PDB entry 7U0Y | X-ray diffraction, 2.66 A resolution | chains H and R of the 3 polymer chains in the assembly

Chain H:
Protein: Fab BL3-6 heavy chain
Organism: Mus musculus
Notes: antibody fragment or engineered binder
Chain sequence (223 residues; each row starts with the number of its first residue):
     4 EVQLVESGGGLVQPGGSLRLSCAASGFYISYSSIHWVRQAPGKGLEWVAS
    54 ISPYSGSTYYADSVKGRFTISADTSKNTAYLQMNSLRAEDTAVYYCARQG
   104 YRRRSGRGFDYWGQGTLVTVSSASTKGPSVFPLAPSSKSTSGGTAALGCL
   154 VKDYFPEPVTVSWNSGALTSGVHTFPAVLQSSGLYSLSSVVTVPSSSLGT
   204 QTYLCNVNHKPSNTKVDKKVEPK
Disulfides: Cys25-Cys99, Cys152-Cys208

Chain R:
Molecule: RNA aptamer
Sequence (67 nucleotides; numbered 1 to 67; the number before each row is that of its first residue):
     1 XGUACCUACCAAUCGUAGCGUGUCGACCAGCUGCGAAACACGCAGCUGGC
    51 ACUGGCGCUGUAGGUAC
Modified / non-standard residues: GTP (guanosine-5'-triphosphate) at position 1
Bound ions: Mg2+ site 1 near A11 (its only coordinating residue here); Mg2+ site 2: C52, U53
Small-molecule neighbours: KY6 (4-[(Z)-1-cyano-2-{6-[(2-hydroxyethyl)(methyl)amino]-1-benzothiophen-2-yl}ethenyl]benzonitrile): C14, U21, G22, U23, C24, U53, G54, G55
From the paper describing this entry:
  - binding site for KY6: U21, G22, U23, U53, G55
  - Mg2+ coordination: A11, C52, U53, G54
  - contacts within the chain: C14-G54, U23-C24 (hydrogen bond), U23-G25 (hydrogen bond)
  - Mg2+ coordination through a water molecule: A12

Chain H / chain R interface:
Contacting residue pairs (21; chain H residue first):
  Tyr34(H) - A36(R)  stacking on the base
  His38(H) - A38(R)  base contact
  Pro56(H) - A37(R)  sugar contact
  Pro56(H) - A38(R)  phosphate contact
  Pro56(H) - C39(R)  hydrogen bond to the base
  Tyr57(H) - A36(R)  base contact
  Tyr57(H) - A37(R)  stacking on the base
  Tyr57(H) - A40(R)  base contact
  Ser58(H) - C39(R)  hydrogen bond to the base
  Ser58(H) - A40(R)  base contact
  Ser60(H) - C39(R)  hydrogen bond to the base
  Tyr62(H) - C39(R)  hydrogen bond to the sugar
  Gln102(H) - A38(R)  hydrogen bond to the base
  Tyr104(H) - A36(R)  phosphate contact
  Tyr104(H) - A37(R)  phosphate contact
  Arg105(H) - C34(R)  salt bridge to the phosphate
  Arg105(H) - G35(R)  salt bridge to the phosphate
  Arg105(H) - A37(R)  hydrogen bond to the phosphate
  Arg106(H) - C34(R)  salt bridge to the phosphate
  Arg106(H) - G35(R)  phosphate contact
  Arg110(H) - A38(R)  hydrogen bond to the sugar
Also at the interface, not in a pair above, chain H (15 interface residues in all): Ser35, Ser55, Gly103

Summary:
15 residues of chain H and 7 residues of chain R are in contact; the contacts include 7 hydrogen bonds, 3 salt
bridges and 2 aromatic stacking contacts. Among the polar pairs are Pro56(H)-C39(R), Ser58(H)-C39(R) and
Ser60(H)-C39(R). The paper reports a binding site for KY6 at U21(R), G22(R) and U23(R) among others; Mg2+
coordination by A11(R), C52(R) and U53(R) among others.
Chain H is Fab BL3-6 heavy chain (Mus musculus) and chain R is RNA aptamer; the structure, Crystal structure
of Pepper RNA aptamer in complex with HBC599 ligand and Fab BL3-6, was determined by X-ray diffraction,
deposited together with 7SZU.
